Entry 7MR0 (electron microscopy, 3.70 A resolution); this record covers chains B and C of the 3 polymer chains in the assembly.

== Chain B ==
Molecule: RecBCD enzyme subunit RecB
Source organism: Escherichia coli K12
Notes: EC 3.1.11.5
UniProtKB: P08394 (RECB_ECOLI); numbering as in UniProt (aligned over 1-1180)
Amino-acid sequence (1180 residues; numbered 1 to 1180; the number before each row is that of its first residue):
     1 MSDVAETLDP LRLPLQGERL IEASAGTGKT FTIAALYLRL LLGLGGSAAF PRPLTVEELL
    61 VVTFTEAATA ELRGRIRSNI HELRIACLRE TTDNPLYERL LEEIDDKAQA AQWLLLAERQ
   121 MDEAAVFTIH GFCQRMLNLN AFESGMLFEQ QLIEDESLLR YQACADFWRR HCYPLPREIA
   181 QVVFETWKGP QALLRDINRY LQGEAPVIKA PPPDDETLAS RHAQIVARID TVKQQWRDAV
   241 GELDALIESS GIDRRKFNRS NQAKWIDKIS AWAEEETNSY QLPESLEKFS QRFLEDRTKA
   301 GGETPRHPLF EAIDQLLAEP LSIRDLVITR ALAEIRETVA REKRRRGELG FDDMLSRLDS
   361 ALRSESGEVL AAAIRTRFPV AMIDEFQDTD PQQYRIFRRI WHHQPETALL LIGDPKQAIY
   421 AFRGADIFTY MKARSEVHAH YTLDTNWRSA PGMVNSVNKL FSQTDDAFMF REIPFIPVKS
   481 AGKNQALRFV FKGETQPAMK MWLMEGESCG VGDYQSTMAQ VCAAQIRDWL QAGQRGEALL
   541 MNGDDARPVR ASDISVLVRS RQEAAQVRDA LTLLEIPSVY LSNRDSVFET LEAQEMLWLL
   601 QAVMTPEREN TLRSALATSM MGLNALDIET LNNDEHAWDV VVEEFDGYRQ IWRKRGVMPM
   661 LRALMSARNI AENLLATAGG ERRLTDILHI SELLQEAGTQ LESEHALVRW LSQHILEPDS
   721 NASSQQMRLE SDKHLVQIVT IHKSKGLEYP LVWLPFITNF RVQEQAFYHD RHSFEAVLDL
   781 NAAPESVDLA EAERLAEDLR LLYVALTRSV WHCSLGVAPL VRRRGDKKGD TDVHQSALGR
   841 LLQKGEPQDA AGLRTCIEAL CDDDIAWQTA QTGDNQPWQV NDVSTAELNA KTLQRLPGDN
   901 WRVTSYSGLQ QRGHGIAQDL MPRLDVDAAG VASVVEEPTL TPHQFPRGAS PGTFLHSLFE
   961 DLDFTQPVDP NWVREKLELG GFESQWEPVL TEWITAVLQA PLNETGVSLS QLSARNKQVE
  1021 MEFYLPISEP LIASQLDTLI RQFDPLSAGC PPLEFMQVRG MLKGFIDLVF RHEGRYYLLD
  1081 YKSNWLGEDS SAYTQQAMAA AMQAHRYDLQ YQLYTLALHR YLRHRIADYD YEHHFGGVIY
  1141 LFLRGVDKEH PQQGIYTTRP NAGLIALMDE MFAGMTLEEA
Not modelled in the structure: 1-4, 290-303, 1175-1180
UniProt features mapped onto this chain:
  - DNA-binding region: Ile252 to Arg254, Val511, Gly512, Ser560, Arg561, Arg761
  - active site: Asp1080 (For nuclease activity)
  - binding site (ATP): Ala23 to Thr30, Trp447
  - binding site (Mg(2+)): His956, Asp1067, Asp1080, Tyr1081
  - mutagenesis: Lys29 (K29Q: Subunit loses ATPase and 3'-5' helicase activity, holoenzyme has 3-5 fold less helicase activity, 20-fold less processivity), Tyr803 (Y803H: Large decrease in recombination, loss of Chi hotspot activity, decreased RecB helicase rate, retains nuclease activity but not Chi-sequence specificity, does not load RecA), Val804 (V804E: Large decrease in recombination, loss of Chi hotspot activity, decreased RecB helicase rate, retains nuclease activity but not Chi-sequence specificity, does not load RecA), Thr807 (T807I: In recB-2109; absence of nuclease modification at Chi sites), Asp1067 (D1067A: Subunit loses nuclease activity), Asp1080 (D1080A: Loss of holoenzyme nuclease activity, retains full helicase activity, does not act at Chi, no loading of RecA on ssDNA and no recombinational repair)

== Chain C ==
Molecule: RecBCD enzyme subunit RecC
Source organism: Escherichia coli K12
Notes: EC 3.1.11.5
UniProtKB: P07648 (RECC_ECOLI); numbering as in UniProt (aligned over 1-1122)
Amino-acid sequence (1122 residues; row label = number of the first residue in the row):
     1 MLRVYHSNRL DVLEALMEFI VERERLDDPF EPEMILVQST GMAQWLQMTL SQKFGIAANI
    61 DFPLPASFIW DMFVRVLPEI PKESAFNKQS MSWKLMTLLP QLLEREDFTL LRHYLTDDSD
   121 KRKLFQLSSK AADLFDQYLV YRPDWLAQWE TGHLVEGLGE AQAWQAPLWK ALVEYTHQLG
   181 QPRWHRANLY QRFIETLESA TTCPPGLPSR VFICGISALP PVYLQALQAL GKHIEIHLLF
   241 TNPCRYYWGD IKDPAYLAKL LTRQRRHSFE DRELPLFRDS ENAGQLFNSD GEQDVGNPLL
   301 ASWGKLGRDY IYLLSDLESS QELDAFVDVT PDNLLHNIQS DILELENRAV AGVNIEEFSR
   361 SDNKRPLDPL DSSITFHVCH SPQREVEVLH DRLLAMLEED PTLTPRDIIV MVADIDSYSP
   421 FIQAVFGSAP ADRYLPYAIS DRRARQSHPV LEAFISLLSL PDSRFVSEDV LALLDVPVLA
   481 ARFDITEEGL RYLRQWVNES GIRWGIDDDN VRELELPATG QHTWRFGLTR MLLGYAMESA
   541 QGEWQSVLPY DESSGLIAEL VGHLASLLMQ LNIWRRGLAQ ERPLEEWLPV CRDMLNAFFL
   601 PDAETEAAMT LIEQQWQAII AEGLGAQYGD AVPLSLLRDE LAQRLDQERI SQRFLAGPVN
   661 ICTLMPMRSI PFKVVCLLGM NDGVYPRQLA PLGFDLMSQK PKRGDRSRRD DDRYLFLEAL
   721 ISAQQKLYIS YIGRSIQDNS ERFPSVLVQE LIDYIGQSHY LPGDEALNCD ESEARVKAHL
   781 TCLHTRMPFD PQNYQPGERQ SYAREWLPAA SQAGKAHSEF VQPLPFTLPE TVPLETLQRF
   841 WAHPVRAFFQ MRLQVNFRTE DSEIPDTEPF ILEGLSRYQI NQQLLNALVE QDDAERLFRR
   901 FRAAGDLPYG AFGEIFWETQ CQEMQQLADR VIACRQPGQS MEIDLACNGV QITGWLPQVQ
   961 PDGLLRWRPS LLSVAQGMQL WLEHLVYCAS GGNGESRLFL RKDGEWRFPP LAAEQALHYL
  1021 SQLIEGYREG MSAPLLVLPE SGGAWLKTCY DAQNDAMLDD DSTLQKARTK FLQAYEGNMM
  1081 VRGEGDDIWY QRLWRQLTPE TMEAIVEQSQ RFLLPLFRFN QS
Not modelled in the structure: 1122
UniProt features mapped onto this chain:
  - natural variant: Gln647 to Leu655 (sequence variant, change not given here; In recC-1004)
  - mutagenesis: Gln38 (Q38A: Acts at variant Chi sequences), Leu64 (L64A: Does not act at Chi), Trp70 (W70A: Does not act at Chi), Asp133 (D133A: Does not act at Chi), Leu134 (L134A: Acts at variant Chi sequences), Asp136 (D136A: Does not act at Chi), Gln137 (Q137A: Acts at variant Chi sequences), Arg142 (R142A: Acts at variant Chi sequences), Arg186 (R186A/C/H: Does not act at Chi), Asp705 (D705A/H: Acts at variant Chi sequences)

== Chain B / chain C interface ==
Contacting residue pairs (193):
  Ala70(B) - Phe743(C)
  Arg73(B) - Asp682(C)
  Gly74(B) - Phe743(C)
  Arg77(B) - Gln749(C)
  His81(B) - Asp753(C)  salt bridge
  Arg89(B) - Ala351(C)  hydrogen bond (side chain-backbone)
  Arg89(B) - Gly352(C)
  Arg89(B) - Phe358(C)
  Arg89(B) - Asp770(C)  salt bridge
  Gln112(B) - Gln293(C)  hydrogen bond
  Arg119(B) - Ser302(C)
  Arg119(B) - Arg709(C)
  Gln120(B) - Arg709(C)  hydrogen bond
  Asp122(B) - Gln688(C)
  Asp122(B) - Arg709(C)  salt bridge
  Asp122(B) - Arg713(C)  salt bridge
  Asp122(B) - Val746(C)
  Ala141(B) - Tyr114(C)
  Phe142(B) - Tyr114(C)  hydrophobic
  Phe142(B) - Leu127(C)  hydrophobic
  Phe142(B) - Phe694(C)  hydrophobic
  Met146(B) - Tyr114(C)  hydrogen bond (backbone-side chain)
  Leu147(B) - Tyr114(C)
  Leu147(B) - Arg122(C)
  Leu147(B) - Lys123(C)
  Leu147(B) - Gln126(C)
  Phe148(B) - Gln126(C)  hydrogen bond (backbone-side chain)
  Phe148(B) - Lys130(C)
  Phe148(B) - Phe694(C)  hydrophobic
  Glu149(B) - Gln126(C)
  Glu149(B) - Gln643(C)
  Tyr161(B) - Thr867(C)
  Gln162(B) - Arg464(C)
  Gln162(B) - Asp866(C)
  Asp166(B) - Leu516(C)
  Trp168(B) - Phe870(C)
  Trp168(B) - Phe912(C)  hydrophobic
  Arg169(B) - Pro517(C)
  Arg169(B) - Glu868(C)  salt bridge
  Arg169(B) - Phe870(C)
  Arg170(B) - Leu514(C)
  Arg170(B) - Glu515(C)  hydrogen bond (side chain-backbone)
  Arg170(B) - Leu516(C)
  Cys172(B) - Phe912(C)
  Tyr173(B) - Phe870(C)
  Tyr173(B) - Tyr909(C)  hydrophobic
  Arg177(B) - Glu914(C)
  Ala180(B) - Phe912(C)  hydrophobic
  Ala180(B) - Ile915(C)
  Gln181(B) - Ile915(C)
  Val183(B) - Phe912(C)  hydrophobic
  Phe184(B) - Phe912(C)  hydrophobic
  Phe184(B) - Ile915(C)  hydrophobic
  Lys188(B) - Ile871(C)
  Pro190(B) - Phe870(C)  hydrophobic
  Glu365(B) - His113(C)  salt bridge
  Leu591(B) - Arg1095(C)
  Leu597(B) - Glu860(C)
  Trp598(B) - Arg858(C)  hydrogen bond (side chain-backbone)
  Trp598(B) - Thr859(C)
  Arg608(B) - Arg491(C)
  Asn610(B) - Asn856(C)
  Arg613(B) - Gln854(C)  hydrogen bond (side chain-backbone)
  Arg613(B) - Val855(C)
  Ser614(B) - Asn856(C)
  Ala617(B) - Val855(C)  hydrophobic
  Ala617(B) - Arg1092(C)  hydrogen bond (backbone-side chain)
  Gly622(B) - His817(C)
  Leu623(B) - Phe820(C)
  Asn624(B) - Ser818(C)  hydrogen bond
  Asn624(B) - Glu819(C)  hydrogen bond (side chain-backbone)
  Asn624(B) - Phe820(C)
  Ala625(B) - Phe820(C)
  Glu629(B) - Leu824(C)
  Glu629(B) - Arg852(C)  salt bridge
  Glu629(B) - Leu853(C)
  Asn632(B) - Gln854(C)  hydrogen bond
  Met658(B) - Gln383(C)
  Met658(B) - Ala424(C)  hydrophobic
  Pro659(B) - Ala424(C)
  Pro659(B) - Ser428(C)
  Arg662(B) - Glu805(C)
  Arg662(B) - Trp806(C)
  Met665(B) - Trp806(C)  hydrophobic
  Ser666(B) - Glu805(C)
  Ala671(B) - Trp806(C)  hydrophobic
  Glu672(B) - Pro808(C)
  Glu672(B) - Ala809(C)
  Asn673(B) - Lys815(C)
  Asn673(B) - His817(C)
  Leu675(B) - Ala809(C)
  Ala676(B) - Gly814(C)
  Ala676(B) - Lys815(C)
  Ala676(B) - Ala816(C)
  Thr677(B) - Ala816(C)
  Thr677(B) - His817(C)  hydrogen bond (side chain-backbone)
  Leu684(B) - Phe789(C)  hydrophobic
  Leu688(B) - Met787(C)  hydrophobic
  Gln695(B) - Pro420(C)  hydrogen bond (side chain-backbone)
  Glu696(B) - Pro420(C)
  Glu696(B) - Phe421(C)
  Thr699(B) - Pro420(C)
  Glu702(B) - Pro449(C)
  Ser703(B) - Asp475(C)  hydrogen bond
  His705(B) - Asp475(C)
  His705(B) - Arg494(C)  hydrogen bond
  Arg709(B) - Glu468(C)  salt bridge
  Ser712(B) - Glu863(C)  hydrogen bond
  Gln725(B) - Gln737(C)  hydrogen bond
  Met727(B) - Ile736(C)
  Met727(B) - Arg786(C)
  Arg728(B) - Gln737(C)  hydrogen bond (backbone-backbone)
  Arg728(B) - Asn739(C)
  Arg728(B) - Arg786(C)  hydrogen bond (backbone-side chain)
  Leu729(B) - Arg786(C)
  Leu888(B) - Pro791(C)  hydrophobic
  Leu888(B) - Tyr794(C)
  Leu888(B) - Leu807(C)  hydrophobic
  Asn889(B) - Tyr794(C)
  Asn889(B) - Gln800(C)  hydrogen bond (backbone-side chain)
  Ala890(B) - Ala803(C)
  Lys891(B) - Gln800(C)
  Lys891(B) - Ser801(C)  hydrogen bond (backbone-backbone)
  Lys891(B) - Tyr802(C)  hydrogen bond
  Thr892(B) - Glu398(C)
  Thr892(B) - Tyr802(C)
  Leu893(B) - Glu398(C)
  Leu893(B) - Asp432(C)
  Gln894(B) - Glu398(C)  hydrogen bond
  Arg895(B) - Leu397(C)  hydrogen bond (side chain-backbone)
  Arg895(B) - Asp400(C)
  Pro897(B) - Tyr434(C)
  Trp901(B) - Arg406(C)
  Trp901(B) - Ala656(C)
  Arg902(B) - Ala656(C)
  Val903(B) - Met48(C)  hydrophobic
  Val903(B) - Ala656(C)
  Gly913(B) - Glu604(C)
  His914(B) - Ala603(C)
  Gly915(B) - Glu604(C)  hydrogen bond (backbone-side chain)
  Ile916(B) - Gln446(C)
  Ile916(B) - Glu604(C)  hydrogen bond (backbone-side chain)
  Ala917(B) - Glu604(C)  hydrogen bond (backbone-side chain)
  Ala917(B) - Ala607(C)  hydrophobic
  Asp919(B) - Gln652(C)
  Asp919(B) - Arg653(C)
  Met921(B) - Ala607(C)
  Pro922(B) - Gln652(C)
  Leu924(B) - Ala607(C)  hydrophobic
  Leu924(B) - Thr610(C)
  Gly930(B) - Glu606(C)
  Val931(B) - Pro601(C)
  Ala949(B) - Glu606(C)
  Ser950(B) - Thr610(C)
  Ser950(B) - Glu613(C)
  Thr953(B) - Thr610(C)
  Glu978(B) - Leu588(C)
  Leu979(B) - Leu588(C)  hydrophobic
  Leu979(B) - Gln617(C)
  Asn1016(B) - Phe30(C)
  Lys1017(B) - Phe30(C)
  Gln1018(B) - Phe30(C)  hydrogen bond (side chain-backbone)
  Gln1018(B) - Asn59(C)
  Met1021(B) - Asn59(C)
  Glu1022(B) - Ala57(C)
  Glu1022(B) - Ala58(C)
  Glu1022(B) - Asn59(C)
  Phe1023(B) - Ile56(C)  hydrophobic
  Tyr1024(B) - Gln47(C)
  Tyr1024(B) - Ser51(C)  hydrogen bond (backbone-side chain)
  Tyr1024(B) - Gly55(C)
  Tyr1024(B) - Ile56(C)
  Leu1025(B) - Ile56(C)  hydrophobic
  Pro1026(B) - Ser51(C)
  Pro1026(B) - Gly55(C)
  Val1069(B) - Phe30(C)
  Arg1071(B) - Asp28(C)  salt bridge
  Arg1071(B) - Pro29(C)
  Tyr1076(B) - Pro29(C)
  Ala1117(B) - Ile56(C)
  Arg1120(B) - Gly55(C)
  Arg1120(B) - Ile56(C)
  Tyr1121(B) - Pro29(C)  hydrogen bond (side chain-backbone)
  Tyr1121(B) - Ile56(C)  hydrophobic
  Tyr1121(B) - Ala58(C)
  His1124(B) - Arg25(C)  hydrogen bond (backbone-side chain)
  Arg1125(B) - Arg25(C)  hydrogen bond (backbone-side chain)
  Arg1125(B) - Asp28(C)
  Arg1125(B) - Pro29(C)  hydrogen bond (side chain-backbone)
  Arg1125(B) - Glu31(C)
  Arg1125(B) - Glu33(C)
  Ile1126(B) - Arg25(C)
  Ala1127(B) - Arg25(C)
Also at the interface, not in a pair above, chain B (151 interface residues in all): Glu71, Glu118, Glu123, Leu139, Gly145, Leu175, Pro176, Gly189, Gln191, Arg345, Gln601, Ser619, Met620, Met621, Ile628, Arg655, Glu681, Arg683, Thr685, Glu692, Leu716, Ala722, Gln726, Ser731, Gly898, Leu920, Ala928, Gly948, Gly980, Gly981, Arg1015, Met1061, Phe1070
Also at the interface, not in a pair above, chain C (150 interface residues in all): Pro32, Gln44, Gln52, Phe54, Leu111, Trp164, Ala301, Ser381, Leu394, Pro405, Gly427, Arg433, Asp462, Trp504, Pro589, Arg592, Leu600, Gln614, Ala621, Leu624, Ile650, Leu655, Gly657, Gly693, Glu741, Glu750, Gln795, Ala810, Ser811, Phe857, Asp861, Ala911, Phe916, Ile1088

== In short ==
151 residues of chain B and 150 residues of chain C are in contact, with 34 hydrogen bonds and 9 salt bridges.
Polar contacts include His81(B)-Asp753(C), Arg89(B)-Asp770(C) and Asp122(B)-Arg709(C).
Here chain B is RecBCD enzyme subunit RecB and chain C is RecBCD enzyme subunit RecC, both from Escherichia
coli K12. Entry 7MR0 (Cryo-EM structure of RecBCD with docked RecBNuc and flexible RecD) was determined by
electron microscopy together with 7MR1, 7MR2, 7MR3 and 7MR4 from the same study.
